PDB entry 6XC9 | X-ray diffraction, 2.40 A resolution | chains C and D of the 4 polymer chains in the assembly

# Chain C
Name: Hybrid Insulin Peptide, MHC class II HLA-DQ-beta chain fusion
Organism: Homo sapiens
UniProtKB: A0A6B9KAL0 (A0A6B9KAL0_HUMAN); residues 15-206 here correspond to UniProt positions 33-224 (UniProt number = residue number + 18)
Amino-acid sequence (230 residues; row label = number of the first residue in the row; a row labelled like 14A-14M holds insertion residues (14A, then the next letters in order); numbers below 1 keep their minus sign (Gly-2 is residue -2)):
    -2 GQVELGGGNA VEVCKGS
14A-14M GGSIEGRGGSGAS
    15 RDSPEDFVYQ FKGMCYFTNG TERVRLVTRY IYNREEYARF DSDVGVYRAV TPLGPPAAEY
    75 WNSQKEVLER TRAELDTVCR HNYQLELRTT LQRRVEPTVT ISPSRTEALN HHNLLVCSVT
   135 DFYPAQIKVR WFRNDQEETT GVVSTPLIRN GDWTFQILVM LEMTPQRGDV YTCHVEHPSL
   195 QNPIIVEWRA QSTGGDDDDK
Not modelled in the structure: 14A-14M, 119-127, 205-214
Sequence notes: linker (14A-14M); expression tag (207-214)
Cystine bridges: Cys29-Cys93, Cys131-Cys187
Covalently attached groups: N-acetylglucosamine (NAG) linked to Asn33

# Chain D
Name: T-CELL-RECEPTOR, A3.10-alpha chain
Organism: Homo sapiens
Amino-acid sequence (208 residues; row label = number of the first residue in the row; note: 12 numbers in that range are skipped by the numbering (no residue carries them; nothing is unmodelled there)):
     1 MQTVTQSQPE MSVQEAETVT LSCTYDTSES
    36 NYYLFWYKQP PSRQMILVIR QEAY
    62 KQQNATE
    74 NRFSVNFQKA AKSFSLKISD SQLGDTAMYF CAFFGQGAQK LVFGQGTRLT INPNIQNPDP
   134 AVYQLRDSKS SDKSVCLFTD FDSQTNVSQS KDSDVYITDK CVLDMRSMDF KSNSAVAWSN
   194 KSDFACANAF NNSIIPEDTF FPSPESS
Not modelled in the structure: 164-165, 218-220
Cystine bridges: Cys23-Cys104, Cys149-Cys199

# Interface between chain C and chain D
Pairs across the interface (14):
  Gln-1(C) - Ser28(D)
  Gln-1(C) - Ser30(D)
  Val0(C) - Ser28(D)  hydrogen bond (backbone-backbone)
  Val0(C) - Glu29(D)
  Val0(C) - Ser30(D)  hydrogen bond (backbone-side chain)
  Leu2(C) - Asn36(D)
  Leu2(C) - Gln109(D)
  Leu2(C) - Gly110(D)
  Arg84(C) - Tyr38(D)  hydrogen bond
  Arg84(C) - Gln109(D)  hydrogen bond
  Thr91(C) - Asn36(D)
  Thr91(C) - Tyr59(D)
  His95(C) - Ser30(D)
  His95(C) - Tyr59(D)
Also at the interface, not in a pair above, chain C (7 interface residues in all): Asp90
Also at the interface, not in a pair above, chain D (9 interface residues in all): Arg55
From the paper, about this interface:
  - specific contacts: Asn36(D)-Leu2(C), Gln109(D)-Leu2(C), Gly110(D)-Leu2(C)
  - interface residues, chain D: Ser28(D), Glu29(D), Ser30(D)

# Overview
7 residues of chain C and 9 residues of chain D are in contact, with 4 hydrogen bonds. Polar contacts include
Val0(C)-Ser30(D), Arg84(C)-Tyr38(D) and Arg84(C)-Gln109(D). The authors report contacts between Asn36(D) and
Leu2(C), Gln109(D) and Leu2(C) and Gly110(D) and Leu2(C). Covalently linked N-acetylglucosamine: at Asn33(C).
From the paper: interface residues Ser28(D), Glu29(D) and Ser30(D).
Here chain C is Hybrid Insulin Peptide, MHC class II HLA-DQ-beta chain fusion and chain D is T-CELL-RECEPTOR,
A3.10-alpha chain, both from Homo sapiens. Entry 6XC9 (Immune receptor complex) was determined by X-ray
diffraction together with 6XCO and 6XCP from the same study.
